PDB entry 8EN5 | X-ray diffraction, 1.60 A resolution | chains A and B of the 4 polymer chains in the assembly

== Chain A ==
Protein: GII.4 P domain
UniProtKB: K4LM89 (K4LM89_9CALI); residues 224-540 here = UniProt positions 224-540
Amino-acid sequence (317 residues; each row starts with the number of its first residue):
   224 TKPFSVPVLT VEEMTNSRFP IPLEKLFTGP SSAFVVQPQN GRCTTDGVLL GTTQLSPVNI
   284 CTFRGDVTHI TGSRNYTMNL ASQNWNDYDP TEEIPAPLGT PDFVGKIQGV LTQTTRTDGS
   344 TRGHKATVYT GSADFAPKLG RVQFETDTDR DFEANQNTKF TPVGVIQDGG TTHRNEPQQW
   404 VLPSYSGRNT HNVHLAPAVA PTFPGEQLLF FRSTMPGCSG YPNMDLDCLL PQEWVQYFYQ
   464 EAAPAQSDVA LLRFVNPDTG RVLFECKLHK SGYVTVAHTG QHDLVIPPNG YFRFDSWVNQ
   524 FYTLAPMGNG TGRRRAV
Unresolved in the structure: 532-540

== Chain B ==
Protein: GII.4 P domain
UniProtKB: K4LM89 (K4LM89_9CALI); the construct lacks a stretch of the UniProt sequence, so the offset changes along the chain: 224-398 = UniProt 224-398; 399-539 = UniProt 400-540
Amino-acid sequence (317 residues; numbered 224 to 539 plus 1 insertion-coded residue; the number before each row is that of its first residue):
   224 TKPFSVPVLT VEEMTNSRFP IPLEKLFTGP SSAFVVQPQN GRCTTDGVLL GTTQLSPVNI
   284 CTFRGDVTHI TGSRNYTMNL ASQNWNDYDP TEEIPAPLGT PDFVGKIQGV LTQTTRTDGS
   344 TRGHKATVYT GSADFAPKLG RVQFETDTDR DFEANQNTKF TPVGVIQDGG TTHRN
  398A E
   399 PQQWVLPSYS GRNTHNVHLA PAVAPTFPGE QLLFFRSTMP GCSGYPNMDL DCLLPQEWVQ
   459 YFYQEAAPAQ SDVALLRFVN PDTGRVLFEC KLHKSGYVTV AHTGQHDLVI PPNGYFRFDS
   519 WVNQFYTLAP MGNGTGRRRA V
Unresolved in the structure: 531-539

== How chain A and chain B interact ==
Contacting residue pairs (71):
  Pro230(A) - Gln462(B)
  Val231(A) - Gln462(B)  hydrogen bond (backbone-side chain)
  Leu232(A) - Gln462(B)
  Glu235(A) - Asn307(B)  hydrogen bond
  Glu236(A) - Tyr461(B)
  Pro243(A) - Val281(B)
  Ile244(A) - Val281(B)  hydrophobic
  Ile244(A) - Lys382(B)
  Pro245(A) - Asn282(B)
  Pro245(A) - Arg287(B)
  Leu278(A) - Leu232(B)  hydrophobic
  Ser279(A) - Thr238(B)  hydrogen bond
  Ser279(A) - Glu455(B)
  Pro280(A) - Pro280(B)  hydrophobic
  Pro280(A) - Val281(B)  hydrophobic
  Val281(A) - Pro243(B)
  Val281(A) - Pro280(B)  hydrophobic
  Asn282(A) - Pro245(B)
  Arg287(A) - Pro245(B)
  Asn307(A) - Glu235(B)  hydrogen bond
  Val333(A) - Val333(B)  hydrophobic
  Val333(A) - Val386(B)  hydrophobic
  Thr335(A) - Val386(B)
  Thr335(A) - Pro438(B)
  Thr335(A) - Gly439(B)
  Thr335(A) - Cys440(B)
  Gln336(A) - Gly439(B)
  Thr337(A) - Met446(B)
  Asp341(A) - Tyr443(B)
  Gly342(A) - Gly442(B)
  Gly342(A) - Tyr443(B)
  Ser343(A) - Gly442(B)
  Ser343(A) - Tyr443(B)
  Thr344(A) - Gly439(B)
  Thr344(A) - Cys440(B)
  Thr344(A) - Ser441(B)  hydrogen bond (side chain-backbone)
  Thr344(A) - Gly442(B)  hydrogen bond (side chain-backbone)
  Thr344(A) - Pro444(B)
  Thr344(A) - Met446(B)
  Arg345(A) - Gly439(B)
  Arg345(A) - Cys440(B)
  Gly346(A) - Cys440(B)  hydrogen bond (backbone-backbone)
  Lys382(A) - Ile244(B)
  Lys382(A) - Pro438(B)
  Val386(A) - Val333(B)  hydrophobic
  Val386(A) - Thr335(B)
  Pro439(A) - Thr335(B)
  Pro439(A) - Lys382(B)
  Gly440(A) - Thr335(B)
  Gly440(A) - Gln336(B)
  Gly440(A) - Thr344(B)
  Gly440(A) - Arg345(B)
  Cys441(A) - Thr335(B)
  Cys441(A) - Thr344(B)
  Cys441(A) - Arg345(B)
  Cys441(A) - Gly346(B)  hydrogen bond (backbone-backbone)
  Ser442(A) - Thr344(B)  hydrogen bond (backbone-side chain)
  Gly443(A) - Gly342(B)
  Gly443(A) - Ser343(B)
  Gly443(A) - Thr344(B)  hydrogen bond (backbone-side chain)
  Tyr444(A) - Asp341(B)
  Tyr444(A) - Gly342(B)
  Tyr444(A) - Ser343(B)
  Pro445(A) - Thr344(B)
  Met447(A) - Thr337(B)
  Met447(A) - Thr344(B)
  Gln459(A) - Gln458(B)
  Tyr462(A) - Glu236(B)
  Gln463(A) - Pro230(B)
  Gln463(A) - Val231(B)  hydrogen bond (side chain-backbone)
  Gln463(A) - Leu232(B)
Interface residues without a listed pair, chain A (44 interface residues in all): Thr238, Thr384, Pro385, Glu456, Tyr460, Glu464
Interface residues without a listed pair, chain B (43 interface residues in all): Leu278, Ser279, Thr384, Pro385, Glu463

== Summary ==
44 residues of chain A and 43 residues of chain B are in contact, with 11 hydrogen bonds. Polar pairs include
Val231(A)-Gln462(B), Glu235(A)-Asn307(B) and Ser279(A)-Thr238(B).
Both chains are GII.4 P domain. Entry 8EN5 (Structure of GII.4 norovirus in complex with Nanobody 56) was
determined by X-ray diffraction, deposited together with 8EMY, 8EMZ, 8EN0, 8EN1, 8EN2, 8EN3, 8EN4 and 8EN6.
